2GE8 - chains A and B; structure by X-ray diffraction, 2.20 A resolution.

[Chain A (and B)]
Name: Nucleocapsid protein
From: Infectious bronchitis virus
Notes: fragment: C-terminal domain; chain B of this document is another copy of the same molecule, construct and numbering; everything in this record applies to it too
Reference sequence: P32923 (NCAP_IBVG); residues 2-115 here correspond to UniProt positions 220-333 (UniProt number = residue number + 218)
Chain sequence (114 residues; numbered 2 to 115; the number before each row is that of its first residue):
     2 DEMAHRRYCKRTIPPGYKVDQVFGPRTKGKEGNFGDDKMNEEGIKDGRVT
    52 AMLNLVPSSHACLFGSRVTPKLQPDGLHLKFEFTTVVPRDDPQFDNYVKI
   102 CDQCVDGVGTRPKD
Disordered / not traced: 2-3 (chain B: 2-6)
Reported in the primary citation:
  - self-association interface (contacts with another copy of this molecule): R90 to G110

[How chain A and chain B interact]
Pairs across the interface - 161 pairs, chain A then chain B:
  R8(A) - N55(B)
  R8(A) - L56(B)
  R8(A) - T86(B)
  R8(A) - V87(B)  hydrogen bond (side chain-backbone)
  C10(A) - N55(B)
  C10(A) - L56(B)
  C10(A) - V57(B)
  C10(A) - P58(B)
  C10(A) - S59(B)  hydrogen bond (backbone-backbone)
  C10(A) - A62(B)
  C10(A) - F84(B)  hydrophobic
  C10(A) - T86(B)
  K11(A) - L54(B)  hydrogen bond (side chain-backbone)
  K11(A) - N55(B)
  K11(A) - V57(B)  hydrogen bond (side chain-backbone)
  K11(A) - S59(B)
  R12(A) - S59(B)  hydrogen bond (backbone-side chain)
  T13(A) - H61(B)
  I14(A) - H61(B)  hydrogen bond (backbone-side chain)
  V20(A) - F65(B)  hydrophobic
  F24(A) - H61(B)
  F24(A) - A62(B)  hydrophobic
  F24(A) - F65(B)  hydrophobic
  R27(A) - F65(B)  hydrogen bond (side chain-backbone)
  G30(A) - R68(B)  hydrogen bond (backbone-side chain)
  K31(A) - R68(B)
  E32(A) - G66(B)
  E32(A) - S67(B)
  E32(A) - R68(B)
  E32(A) - T85(B)
  G33(A) - F65(B)
  G33(A) - G66(B)
  G33(A) - S67(B)  hydrogen bond (backbone-backbone)
  N34(A) - S67(B)
  N34(A) - R68(B)
  N34(A) - V69(B)  hydrogen bond (side chain-backbone)
  F35(A) - L64(B)
  F35(A) - F65(B)
  M40(A) - F65(B)  hydrophobic
  I45(A) - H61(B)
  V50(A) - F65(B)  hydrophobic
  M53(A) - L80(B)  hydrophobic
  L54(A) - K11(B)  hydrogen bond (backbone-side chain)
  L54(A) - S60(B)
  L54(A) - H61(B)
  L54(A) - L64(B)  hydrophobic
  N55(A) - R7(B)  hydrogen bond
  N55(A) - C10(B)
  N55(A) - K11(B)
  L56(A) - R7(B)
  L56(A) - C10(B)
  L56(A) - L80(B)  hydrophobic
  L56(A) - F82(B)
  V57(A) - C10(B)
  V57(A) - K11(B)  hydrogen bond (backbone-side chain)
  V57(A) - S60(B)
  V57(A) - C63(B)  hydrophobic
  V57(A) - F82(B)  hydrophobic
  P58(A) - C10(B)
  P58(A) - C63(B)
  S59(A) - C10(B)  hydrogen bond (backbone-backbone)
  S59(A) - K11(B)
  S59(A) - R12(B)  hydrogen bond (side chain-backbone)
  S60(A) - L54(B)
  S60(A) - V57(B)
  H61(A) - R12(B)
  H61(A) - T13(B)
  H61(A) - I14(B)  hydrogen bond (side chain-backbone)
  H61(A) - F24(B)
  H61(A) - I45(B)
  H61(A) - L54(B)
  A62(A) - C10(B)
  A62(A) - R12(B)
  A62(A) - F24(B)  hydrophobic
  C63(A) - V57(B)  hydrophobic
  C63(A) - P58(B)
  L64(A) - F35(B)
  L64(A) - M53(B)  hydrophobic
  F65(A) - I14(B)  hydrophobic
  F65(A) - V20(B)  hydrophobic
  F65(A) - F24(B)  hydrophobic
  F65(A) - R27(B)  hydrogen bond (backbone-side chain)
  F65(A) - G33(B)
  F65(A) - F35(B)
  F65(A) - M40(B)  hydrophobic
  F65(A) - V50(B)  hydrophobic
  G66(A) - E32(B)
  G66(A) - G33(B)
  S67(A) - E32(B)
  S67(A) - G33(B)  hydrogen bond (backbone-backbone)
  S67(A) - N34(B)
  R68(A) - G30(B)  hydrogen bond (side chain-backbone)
  R68(A) - K31(B)
  R68(A) - E32(B)
  R68(A) - N34(B)
  V69(A) - N34(B)  hydrogen bond (backbone-side chain)
  V69(A) - F35(B)  hydrophobic
  V69(A) - V106(B)
  P71(A) - V106(B)
  L73(A) - F95(B)  hydrophobic
  L73(A) - V99(B)  hydrophobic
  Q74(A) - R90(B)  hydrogen bond (backbone-side chain)
  P75(A) - R90(B)  hydrogen bond (backbone-side chain)
  D76(A) - P89(B)
  D76(A) - R90(B)  hydrogen bond (backbone-backbone)
  G77(A) - V88(B)
  G77(A) - R90(B)
  G77(A) - F95(B)
  L78(A) - T86(B)
  L78(A) - V87(B)
  L78(A) - V88(B)  hydrogen bond (backbone-backbone)
  L78(A) - F95(B)
  H79(A) - T85(B)
  H79(A) - T86(B)
  H79(A) - V87(B)
  L80(A) - M53(B)  hydrophobic
  L80(A) - F84(B)
  L80(A) - T85(B)
  L80(A) - T86(B)  hydrogen bond (backbone-backbone)
  K81(A) - E83(B)  salt bridge
  K81(A) - F84(B)
  K81(A) - T85(B)
  F82(A) - L56(B)
  F82(A) - V57(B)  hydrophobic
  F82(A) - F82(B)
  F82(A) - E83(B)
  F82(A) - F84(B)  hydrogen bond (backbone-backbone)
  F82(A) - T86(B)
  E83(A) - K81(B)  salt bridge
  E83(A) - F82(B)
  E83(A) - E83(B)
  F84(A) - C10(B)  hydrophobic
  F84(A) - L80(B)
  F84(A) - K81(B)
  F84(A) - F82(B)  hydrogen bond (backbone-backbone)
  T85(A) - H79(B)
  T85(A) - L80(B)
  T85(A) - K81(B)
  T86(A) - C10(B)
  T86(A) - L78(B)
  T86(A) - H79(B)
  T86(A) - L80(B)  hydrogen bond (backbone-backbone)
  T86(A) - F82(B)
  V87(A) - D76(B)
  V87(A) - L78(B)
  V87(A) - H79(B)
  V88(A) - G77(B)
  V88(A) - L78(B)  hydrogen bond (backbone-backbone)
  P89(A) - D76(B)
  R90(A) - Q74(B)  hydrogen bond (side chain-backbone)
  R90(A) - P75(B)  hydrogen bond (side chain-backbone)
  R90(A) - D76(B)  hydrogen bond (backbone-backbone)
  R90(A) - G77(B)
  D92(A) - R7(B)
  F95(A) - L73(B)  hydrophobic
  F95(A) - G77(B)
  F95(A) - L78(B)
  Y98(A) - R7(B)  hydrogen bond
  V99(A) - L73(B)  hydrophobic
  V106(A) - V69(B)
  V106(A) - P71(B)
Interface residues without a listed pair, chain A (61 interface residues in all): Y9, C102
Interface residues without a listed pair, chain B (61 interface residues in all): Y9, D92, Y98, C102
From the paper, about this interface:
  - interface residues, chain A: R90(A)

[Overview]
The chain A/chain B interface involves 61 residues from each chain; the contacts include 33 hydrogen bonds and
2 salt bridges. Polar contacts include K81(A)-E83(B), R8(A)-V87(B) and K11(A)-L54(B). From the paper: the
interface residue R90(A); a self-association interface involving R90(A).
Both chains are Nucleocapsid protein (Infectious bronchitis virus). Entry 2GE8 (Structure of the C-terminal
dimerization domain of infectious bronchitis virus nucleocapsid protein) was determined by X-ray diffraction
(same publication as 2GE7, 2GEC, 2C86 and 2CA1).
